Entry 6TI9 (X-ray diffraction, 1.45 A resolution); this record covers chains A and B.

# Chain A (and B)
Molecule: Transthyretin
From: Homo sapiens
Notes: chain B of this document is another copy of the same molecule, construct and numbering; everything in this record applies to it too
UniProtKB: P02766 (TTHY_HUMAN); residues 1-127 here correspond to UniProt positions 21-147 (UniProt number = residue number + 20)
Sequence (128 residues; row label = number of the first residue in the row; numbering starts at 0):
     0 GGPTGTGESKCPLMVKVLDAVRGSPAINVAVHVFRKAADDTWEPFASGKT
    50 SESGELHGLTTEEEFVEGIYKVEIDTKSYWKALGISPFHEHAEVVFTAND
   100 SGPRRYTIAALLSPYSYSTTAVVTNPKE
Not modelled in the structure: 0-9, 125-127
Sequence notes: expression tag (0)
Residues lining bound ligands: ND5 (3-[(E)-[3,5-bis(bromanyl)-2-oxidanyl-phenyl]methylideneamino]oxypropanoic acid): K15, L17, T106, A108, A109, L110, S117, T118, T119, V121
UniProt features mapped onto this chain:
  - binding site (L-thyroxine): K15, E54, S117
  - modified residue: C10 (Sulfocysteine), E42 (4-carboxyglutamate), S52 (Phosphoserine)
  - glycosylation: N98 (N-linked (GlcNAc...) asparagine)
Reported in the primary citation:
  - binding site for ND5: K15

# Chain A / chain B interface
Residue-residue contacts - 41 pairs, chain A then chain B:
  F87(A) - F95(B)  hydrophobic
  F87(A) - Y105(B)  hydrophobic
  F87(A) - I107(B)  hydrophobic
  F87(A) - A120(B)  hydrophobic
  F87(A) - V122(B)  hydrophobic
  H88(A) - V93(B)
  H88(A) - V94(B)
  E89(A) - V94(B)  hydrogen bond (backbone-backbone)
  E89(A) - T96(B)  hydrogen bond
  E92(A) - K70(B)  salt bridge
  E92(A) - E92(B)
  E92(A) - V94(B)
  E92(A) - Y116(B)  hydrogen bond (backbone-side chain)
  V93(A) - H88(B)
  V94(A) - H88(B)
  V94(A) - E89(B)  hydrogen bond (backbone-backbone)
  V94(A) - E92(B)
  F95(A) - F87(B)  hydrophobic
  T96(A) - E89(B)  hydrogen bond
  Y105(A) - F87(B)  hydrophobic
  I107(A) - F87(B)  hydrophobic
  Y114(A) - T119(B)  hydrogen bond (backbone-side chain)
  Y114(A) - A120(B)  hydrogen bond (backbone-backbone)
  Y114(A) - V122(B)  hydrophobic
  S115(A) - S117(B)
  S115(A) - T118(B)  hydrogen bond (side chain-backbone)
  S115(A) - T119(B)  hydrogen bond
  Y116(A) - E92(B)  hydrogen bond (side chain-backbone)
  Y116(A) - S117(B)  hydrogen bond (backbone-side chain)
  Y116(A) - T118(B)  hydrogen bond (backbone-backbone)
  S117(A) - Y116(B)
  S117(A) - S117(B)  hydrogen bond
  T118(A) - H88(B)
  T118(A) - S115(B)  hydrogen bond (backbone-side chain)
  T118(A) - Y116(B)  hydrogen bond (backbone-backbone)
  T119(A) - Y114(B)  hydrogen bond (side chain-backbone)
  T119(A) - S115(B)  hydrogen bond
  A120(A) - F87(B)  hydrophobic
  A120(A) - Y114(B)  hydrogen bond (backbone-backbone)
  V122(A) - F87(B)  hydrophobic
  V122(A) - Y114(B)  hydrophobic
Also at the interface, not in a pair above, chain A (21 interface residues in all): I68, K76, H90
Also at the interface, not in a pair above, chain B (22 interface residues in all): I68, K76, H90

# Summary
Chain A and chain B form an interface of 21 and 22 residues respectively, with 18 hydrogen bonds and 1 salt
bridge. Polar pairs include E92(A)-K70(B), E89(A)-T96(B) and E92(A)-Y116(B). Ligands of chain A: compound ND5.
From UniProt: 3 L-thyroxine-binding residues on chain A. The paper reports a binding site for ND5 at K15(A).
Chain A and chain B are both Transthyretin (Homo sapiens); the structure, Human transthyretin (TTR) complexed
with (E)-3-(((3,5-dibromo-2-hydroxybenzylidene)amino)oxy)propanoic acid, was determined by X-ray diffraction,
deposited together with 6TJN.
